Entry 8W5L (electron microscopy, 2.80 A resolution); this record covers chains A and B of the 5 polymer chains in the assembly.

# Chain A (and B)
Molecule: Minor capsid protein A1
Source organism: Escherichia phage Qbeta
Notes: chain B of this document is another copy of the same molecule, construct and numbering; everything in this record applies to it too
UniProt: Q8LTE1 (A1_BPQBE); residues 0-132 here correspond to UniProt positions 1-133 (UniProt number = residue number + 1)
Amino-acid sequence (133 residues; each row starts with the number of its first residue; numbering starts at 0):
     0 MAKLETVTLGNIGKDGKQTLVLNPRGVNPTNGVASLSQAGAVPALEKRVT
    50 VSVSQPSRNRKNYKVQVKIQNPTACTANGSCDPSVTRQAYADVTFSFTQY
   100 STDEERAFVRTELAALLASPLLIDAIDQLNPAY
Disordered / not traced: 0

# Interface between chain A and chain B
Pairs across the interface (128):
  A1(A) with L120(B), hydrophobic; D123(B), hydrogen bond (backbone-side chain); N129(B); P130(B); A131(B); Y132(B), hydrogen bond (backbone-backbone)
  K2(A) with L120(B); Y132(B)
  L3(A) with A131(B), hydrophobic
  L8(A) with A114(B); L115(B), hydrophobic
  I11(A) with F107(B), hydrophobic; T110(B); E111(B)
  G12(A) with T110(B), hydrogen bond (backbone-side chain)
  K13(A) with A106(B)
  Q17(A) with F107(B)
  L19(A) with E111(B)
  V26(A) with A131(B)
  A33(A) with A131(B), hydrophobic
  K46(A) with F107(B)
  V48(A) with E111(B); L115(B), hydrophobic
  V50(A) with L120(B), hydrophobic; L121(B), hydrophobic
  V52(A) with P130(B), hydrophobic
  Y62(A) with L128(B), hydrophobic
  V64(A) with A124(B); I125(B), hydrophobic
  V66(A) with L121(B), hydrophobic
  I68(A) with E111(B); L115(B), hydrophobic
  N70(A) with F107(B); V108(B); E111(B), hydrogen bond
  T72(A) with E104(B), hydrogen bond
  R86(A) with T97(B); Y99(B), hydrogen bond (side chain-backbone); S100(B); E104(B), salt bridge
  A88(A) with S95(B); F96(B), hydrophobic; V108(B), hydrophobic
  Y89(A) with F94(B); S95(B), hydrogen bond (backbone-backbone)
  A90(A) with T93(B); F94(B), hydrophobic; V108(B), hydrophobic
  D91(A) with D91(B); V92(B); T93(B), hydrogen bond
  V92(A) with D91(B); V92(B), hydrophobic; L112(B), hydrophobic
  T93(A) with A90(B); D91(B), hydrogen bond (backbone-backbone)
  F94(A) with Y89(B); I125(B), hydrophobic
  S95(A) with A88(B); Y89(B), hydrogen bond (backbone-backbone)
  F96(A) with A88(B), hydrophobic
  T97(A) with R86(B)
  Y99(A) with R86(B), hydrogen bond (backbone-side chain)
  S100(A) with R86(B)
  D102(A) with K13(B), salt bridge; D126(B); Q127(B), hydrogen bond
  E103(A) with Q17(B), hydrogen bond
  E104(A) with T72(B); R86(B), salt bridge
  R105(A) with I125(B), hydrogen bond (side chain-backbone); D126(B), hydrogen bond (side chain-backbone); L128(B)
  A106(A) with D126(B), hydrogen bond (backbone-side chain)
  F107(A) with I11(B), hydrophobic; Q17(B); K46(B)
  V108(A) with N70(B); A88(B), hydrophobic; A90(B), hydrophobic
  R109(A) with L116(B), hydrogen bond (side chain-backbone); I122(B); D126(B), salt bridge
  T110(A) with N10(B); I11(B); G12(B)
  E111(A) with L8(B); I11(B); L19(B); V48(B); I68(B); N70(B)
  L112(A) with I68(B), hydrophobic; V92(B), hydrophobic; L116(B), hydrophobic
  A113(A) with L116(B)
  A114(A) with L8(B)
  L115(A) with L8(B), hydrophobic; V48(B), hydrophobic
  L116(A) with R109(B), hydrogen bond (backbone-side chain); L112(B), hydrophobic
  L120(A) with V50(B), hydrophobic
  L121(A) with V50(B), hydrophobic; V66(B), hydrophobic
  I122(A) with R109(B)
  D123(A) with A1(B), hydrogen bond (side chain-backbone)
  A124(A) with V64(B)
  I125(A) with V64(B), hydrophobic; F94(B), hydrophobic; R105(B); R109(B)
  D126(A) with D102(B); R105(B), hydrogen bond (backbone-side chain); A106(B); R109(B), salt bridge
  Q127(A) with D102(B)
  L128(A) with Y62(B), hydrophobic; V64(B), hydrophobic; R105(B)
  N129(A) with V52(B)
  P130(A) with A1(B), hydrogen bond (backbone-backbone); V52(B), hydrophobic
  A131(A) with A1(B); L3(B), hydrophobic; V26(B); A33(B), hydrophobic
  Y132(A) with A1(B), hydrogen bond (backbone-backbone); L3(B), hydrogen bond (backbone-backbone)
Interface residues without a listed pair, chain A (67 interface residues in all): V6, G9, Q87, S118, P119
Interface residues without a listed pair, chain B (68 interface residues in all): K2, V6, G9, L35, Q87, A113, A117, S118

# Overview
67 residues of chain A and 68 residues of chain B are in contact, with 23 hydrogen bonds and 5 salt bridges.
Polar contacts include R86(A)-E104(B), D102(A)-K13(B) and R109(A)-D126(B).
Both chains are Minor capsid protein A1 (Escherichia phage Qbeta). Entry 8W5L (Cryo-EM structure of Qb-Ab16)
was determined by electron microscopy together with 8W5D, 8W5E, 8W5F, 8W5G, 8W5M, 8W5N and 8 further entries
from the same study.
